Entry 8S9T (electron microscopy, 2.52 A resolution); this record covers chains D and F of the 6 polymer chains in the assembly.

== Chain D ==
Protein: Cas7-2x
Organism: Synechocystis sp. PCC 6803
UniProtKB: Q6ZED3 (Q6ZED3_SYNY3); numbering as in UniProt (aligned over 1-522)
Sequence (522 residues; numbered 1 to 522; the number before each row is that of its first residue):
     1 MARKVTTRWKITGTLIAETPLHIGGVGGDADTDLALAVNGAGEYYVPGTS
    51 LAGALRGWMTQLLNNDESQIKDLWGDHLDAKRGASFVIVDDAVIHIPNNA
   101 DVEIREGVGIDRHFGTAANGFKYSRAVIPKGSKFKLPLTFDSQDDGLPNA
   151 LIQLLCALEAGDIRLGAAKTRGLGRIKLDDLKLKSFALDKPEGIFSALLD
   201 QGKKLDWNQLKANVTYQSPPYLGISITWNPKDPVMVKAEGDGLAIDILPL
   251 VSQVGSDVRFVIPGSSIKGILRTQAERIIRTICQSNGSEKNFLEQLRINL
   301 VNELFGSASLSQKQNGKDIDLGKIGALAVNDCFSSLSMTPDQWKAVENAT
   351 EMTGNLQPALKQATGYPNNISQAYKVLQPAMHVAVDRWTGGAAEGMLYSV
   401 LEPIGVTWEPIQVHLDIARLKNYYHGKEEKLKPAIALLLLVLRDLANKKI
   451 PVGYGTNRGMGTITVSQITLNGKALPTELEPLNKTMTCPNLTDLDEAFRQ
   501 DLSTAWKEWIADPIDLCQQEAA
Not modelled in the structure: 28-31, 312-319, 519-522
What the authors report for this chain:
  - mutagenesis - D29A/D31A/D33A, D241A/D246A: abolished catalytic activity

== Chain F ==
Molecule: Crispr RNA
Organism: Synechocystis sp. PCC 6803
Sequence (37 nucleotides; each row starts with the number of its first residue):
     1 ACUGAAACUGUAGUAGAACCAAUCGGGGUCGUCAAUA

== Interface between chain D and chain F ==
Contacting residue pairs (105; chain D residue first):
  His22(D) - G16(F)  phosphate contact
  Ile23(D) - G16(F)  phosphate contact
  Gly24(D) - A15(F)  sugar contact
  Gly24(D) - G16(F)  hydrogen bond to the phosphate
  Thr49(D) - U14(F)  sugar contact
  Thr49(D) - A15(F)  phosphate contact
  Ser50(D) - U14(F)  sugar contact
  Ser50(D) - A15(F)  hydrogen bond to the phosphate
  Gly53(D) - U14(F)  hydrogen bond to the base
  Ala54(D) - U14(F)  base contact
  Arg56(D) - A12(F)  hydrogen bond to the phosphate
  Arg56(D) - G13(F)  salt bridge to the phosphate
  Trp74(D) - A12(F)  sugar contact
  Gly75(D) - A12(F)  sugar contact
  Asp76(D) - U11(F)  sugar contact
  Asp76(D) - A12(F)  sugar contact
  His77(D) - U11(F)  base contact
  His77(D) - A12(F)  hydrogen bond to the base
  Gly83(D) - U11(F)  hydrogen bond to the sugar
  Ala84(D) - U11(F)  phosphate contact
  Ala84(D) - A12(F)  phosphate contact
  Ser85(D) - U11(F)  phosphate contact
  Ser85(D) - A12(F)  hydrogen bond to the phosphate
  Glu106(D) - A21(F)  sugar contact
  Gly107(D) - A21(F)  sugar contact
  Val108(D) - C19(F)  hydrogen bond to the sugar
  Val108(D) - C20(F)  sugar contact
  Val108(D) - A21(F)  sugar contact
  Gly109(D) - C19(F)  phosphate contact
  Gly109(D) - C20(F)  phosphate contact
  Ile110(D) - C20(F)  hydrogen bond to the phosphate
  Ile110(D) - A22(F)  sugar contact
  Arg112(D) - C20(F)  salt bridge to the phosphate
  Gly115(D) - U23(F)  sugar contact
  Thr116(D) - U23(F)  sugar contact
  Ala117(D) - A22(F)  base contact
  Phe121(D) - C19(F)  base contact
  Lys122(D) - A21(F)  base contact
  Tyr123(D) - C19(F)  sugar contact
  Tyr123(D) - A21(F)  hydrogen bond to the phosphate
  Gly166(D) - G16(F)  phosphate contact
  Ala167(D) - G16(F)  hydrogen bond to the phosphate
  Ala167(D) - A17(F)  phosphate contact
  Ala168(D) - A17(F)  hydrogen bond to the phosphate
  Lys169(D) - G16(F)  phosphate contact
  Lys169(D) - A17(F)  salt bridge to the phosphate
  Thr170(D) - A18(F)  hydrogen bond to the phosphate
  Arg171(D) - A18(F)  phosphate contact
  Arg171(D) - C19(F)  salt bridge to the phosphate
  Val236(D) - A21(F)  sugar contact
  Val236(D) - A22(F)  phosphate contact
  Lys237(D) - A21(F)  sugar contact
  Lys237(D) - A22(F)  hydrogen bond to the phosphate
  Glu239(D) - A21(F)  base contact
  Ser265(D) - C20(F)  sugar contact
  Ser265(D) - A21(F)  phosphate contact
  Ser266(D) - C20(F)  hydrogen bond to the phosphate
  Ser266(D) - A21(F)  hydrogen bond to the phosphate
  Lys268(D) - A18(F)  salt bridge to the phosphate
  Lys268(D) - C19(F)  salt bridge to the phosphate
  Gly269(D) - C20(F)  sugar contact
  Ile270(D) - C20(F)  base contact
  Arg272(D) - A18(F)  hydrogen bond to the phosphate
  Arg272(D) - C19(F)  salt bridge to the phosphate
  Thr273(D) - C20(F)  hydrogen bond to the base
  Phe292(D) - C19(F)  phosphate contact
  Phe292(D) - C20(F)  phosphate contact
  Phe305(D) - A18(F)  phosphate contact
  Phe305(D) - C19(F)  phosphate contact
  Gly306(D) - A18(F)  sugar contact
  Ser307(D) - A17(F)  hydrogen bond to the sugar
  Ser307(D) - A18(F)  sugar contact
  Ala308(D) - A18(F)  hydrogen bond to the sugar
  Ser309(D) - A17(F)  hydrogen bond to the base
  Lys323(D) - A17(F)  hydrogen bond to the sugar
  Lys323(D) - A18(F)  sugar contact
  Ile324(D) - A17(F)  phosphate contact
  Ile324(D) - A18(F)  phosphate contact
  Gly325(D) - A18(F)  hydrogen bond to the phosphate
  Met381(D) - G27(F)  phosphate contact
  His382(D) - G27(F)  salt bridge to the phosphate
  Val383(D) - G25(F)  hydrogen bond to the sugar
  Val383(D) - G26(F)  sugar contact
  Val383(D) - G27(F)  hydrogen bond to the phosphate
  Val383(D) - G28(F)  sugar contact
  Ala384(D) - G25(F)  hydrogen bond to the sugar
  Ala384(D) - G26(F)  phosphate contact
  Val385(D) - G26(F)  hydrogen bond to the phosphate
  Arg387(D) - G26(F)  salt bridge to the phosphate
  Gly390(D) - G28(F)  hydrogen bond to the sugar
  Gly390(D) - U29(F)  sugar contact
  Ala392(D) - G27(F)  base contact
  Ala392(D) - G28(F)  base contact
  Glu394(D) - G27(F)  hydrogen bond to the base
  Leu397(D) - G27(F)  base contact
  Tyr398(D) - G25(F)  hydrogen bond to the base
  Gly453(D) - A22(F)  phosphate contact
  Tyr454(D) - A22(F)  phosphate contact
  Tyr454(D) - U23(F)  phosphate contact
  Gly455(D) - U23(F)  hydrogen bond to the phosphate
  Thr456(D) - U23(F)  hydrogen bond to the phosphate
  Asn457(D) - C24(F)  hydrogen bond to the phosphate
  Arg458(D) - U23(F)  salt bridge to the phosphate
  Arg458(D) - C24(F)  salt bridge to the phosphate
  Arg458(D) - G25(F)  hydrogen bond to the base
Also at the interface, not in a pair above, chain D (78 interface residues in all): Gly25, Asp33, Gly57, Arg164, Pro263, Leu296, Gly322, Thr389, Met396
Also at the interface, not in a pair above, chain F (20 interface residues in all): C30

== In short ==
Chain D and chain F form an interface of 78 and 20 residues respectively; the contacts include 34 hydrogen
bonds and 11 salt bridges. Polar contacts include Gly53(D)-U14(F), His77(D)-A12(F) and Thr273(D)-C20(F). The
paper reports that D29A/D31A/D33A and D241A/D246A of chain D abolish catalytic activity.
Chain D is Cas7-2x and chain F is Crispr RNA, both from Synechocystis sp. PCC 6803; the structure, CRISPR-Cas
type III-D effector complex, was determined by electron microscopy, deposited together with 8S9U, 8S9V and
8S9X.
